PDB entry 6MF2 | X-ray diffraction, 3.61 A resolution | chain A

# Chain A
Name: Coagulation factor VIII
Source organism: Homo sapiens
Reference sequence: P00451 (FA8_HUMAN); the construct lacks a stretch of the UniProt sequence and is renumbered around it, so the offset changes along the chain: 0-711 = UniProt 19-730; 1533-1562 = UniProt 731-760; 1563-2332 = UniProt 1582-2351
Chain sequence (1512 residues; row label = number of the first residue in the row; note: 821 numbers in that range are skipped by the numbering (no residue carries them; nothing is unmodelled there); numbering starts at 0):
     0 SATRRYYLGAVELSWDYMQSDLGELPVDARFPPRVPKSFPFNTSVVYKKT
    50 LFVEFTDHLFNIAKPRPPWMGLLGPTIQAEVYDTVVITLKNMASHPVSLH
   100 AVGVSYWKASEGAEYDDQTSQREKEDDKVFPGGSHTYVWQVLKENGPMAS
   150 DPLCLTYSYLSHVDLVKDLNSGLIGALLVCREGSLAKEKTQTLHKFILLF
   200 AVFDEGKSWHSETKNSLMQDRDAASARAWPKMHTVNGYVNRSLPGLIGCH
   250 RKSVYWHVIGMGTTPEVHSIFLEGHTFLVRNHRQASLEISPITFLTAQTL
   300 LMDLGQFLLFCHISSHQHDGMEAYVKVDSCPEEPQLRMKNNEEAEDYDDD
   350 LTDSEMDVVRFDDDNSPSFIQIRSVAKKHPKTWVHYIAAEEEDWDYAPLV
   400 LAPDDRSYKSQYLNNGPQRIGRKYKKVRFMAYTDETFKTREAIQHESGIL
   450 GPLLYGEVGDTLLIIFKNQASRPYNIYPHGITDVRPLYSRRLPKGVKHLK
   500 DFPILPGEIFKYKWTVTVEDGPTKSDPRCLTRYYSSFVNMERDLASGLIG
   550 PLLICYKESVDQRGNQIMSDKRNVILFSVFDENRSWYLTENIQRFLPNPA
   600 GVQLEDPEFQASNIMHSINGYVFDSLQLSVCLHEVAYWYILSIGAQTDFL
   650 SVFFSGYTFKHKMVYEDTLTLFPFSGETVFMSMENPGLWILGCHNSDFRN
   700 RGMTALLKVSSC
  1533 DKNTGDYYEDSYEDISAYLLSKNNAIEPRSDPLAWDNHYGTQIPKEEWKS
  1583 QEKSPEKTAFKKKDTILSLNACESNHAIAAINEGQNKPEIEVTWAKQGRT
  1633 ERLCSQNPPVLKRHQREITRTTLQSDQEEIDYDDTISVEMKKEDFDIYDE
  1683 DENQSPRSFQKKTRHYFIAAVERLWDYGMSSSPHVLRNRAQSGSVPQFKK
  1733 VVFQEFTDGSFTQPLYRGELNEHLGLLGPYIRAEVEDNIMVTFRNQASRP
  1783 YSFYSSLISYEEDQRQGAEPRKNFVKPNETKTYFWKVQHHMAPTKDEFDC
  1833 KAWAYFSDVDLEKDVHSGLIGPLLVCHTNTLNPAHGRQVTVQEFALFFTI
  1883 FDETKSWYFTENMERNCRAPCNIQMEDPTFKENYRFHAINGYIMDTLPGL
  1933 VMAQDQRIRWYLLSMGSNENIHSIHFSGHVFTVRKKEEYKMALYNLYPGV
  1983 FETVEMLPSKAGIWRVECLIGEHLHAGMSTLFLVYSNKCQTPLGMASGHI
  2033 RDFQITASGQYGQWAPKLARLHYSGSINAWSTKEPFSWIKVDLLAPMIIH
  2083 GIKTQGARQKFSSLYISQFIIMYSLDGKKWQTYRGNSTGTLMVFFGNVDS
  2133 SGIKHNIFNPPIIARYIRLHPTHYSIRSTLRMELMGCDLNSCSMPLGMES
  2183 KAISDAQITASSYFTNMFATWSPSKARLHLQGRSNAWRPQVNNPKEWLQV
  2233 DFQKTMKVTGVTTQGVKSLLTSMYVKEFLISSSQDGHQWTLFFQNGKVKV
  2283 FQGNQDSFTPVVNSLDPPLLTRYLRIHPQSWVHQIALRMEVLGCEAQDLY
Disordered / not traced: 0, 20-42, 211-227, 332-376, 557-570, 1533-1692, 1713-1726, 1796-1801, 1898-1907
Disulfides: Cys153-Cys179, Cys248-Cys329, Cys528-Cys554, Cys630-Cys711, Cys1832-Cys1858, Cys2021-Cys2169, Cys2174-Cys2326
Glycans and other covalent adducts: N-acetylglucosamine (NAG) linked to Asn239, Asn1810, Asn2118
Ion coordination: Ca2+: Lys107, Glu122, Asp125, Asp126; Zn2+: His267, Cys310, His317; Cu+ near His1954 (its only coordinating residue here)
Swiss-Prot annotation at these positions:
  - site: Arg372, Ser373 (Cleavage), Arg1561, Ser1562 (Cleavage), Arg1648, Glu1649 (Cleavage (activation)), Arg1689, Ser1690 (Cleavage)
  - modified residue (Sulfotyrosine): Tyr346, Tyr1539, Tyr1540, Tyr1544, Tyr1664, Tyr1680
  - glycosylation (N-linked (GlcNAc...) asparagine): Asn41, Asn239, Asn582, Asn1810, Asn2118

# Overview
Covalently linked N-acetylglucosamine: at Asn239, Asn1810 and Asn2118. The Ca2+ site is built by Lys107,
Glu122, Asp125 and Asp126. His267, Cys310 and His317 form the Zn2+ site.
Chain A is Coagulation factor VIII (Homo sapiens); the structure, Improved Model of Human Coagulation Factor
VIII, was determined by X-ray diffraction, deposited together with 6MF0.
